6BH9 - chains A and G of the 3 polymer chains in the assembly; structure by X-ray diffraction, 1.94 A resolution.

[Chain A]
Protein: Caspase-3
Source organism: Homo sapiens
Notes: EC 3.4.22.56
Reference sequence: P42574 (CASP3_HUMAN); residue numbers follow UniProt; this construct covers 1-175
Sequence (175 residues; each row starts with the number of its first residue):
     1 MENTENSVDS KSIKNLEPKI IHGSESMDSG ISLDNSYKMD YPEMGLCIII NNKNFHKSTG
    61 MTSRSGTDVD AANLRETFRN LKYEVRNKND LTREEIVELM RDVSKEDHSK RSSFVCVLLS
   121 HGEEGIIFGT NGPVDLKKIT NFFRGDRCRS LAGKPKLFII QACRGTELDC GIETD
Not modelled in the structure: 1-28, 175
Construct notes: engineered mutation A152 (Thr in P42574)
Ion coordination: Na+ site 1: T67, D70; Na+ site 2: Q161 (shared with 1 residue of chain C)
UniProt features mapped onto this chain:
  - active site: H121, C163
  - modified residue: M1 (N-acetylmethionine), K11 (N6-acetyllysine), S26 (Phosphoserine), C163 (S-nitrosocysteine)
  - mutagenesis: D9 (D9A: In P3-D3A mutant; abolished cleavage and activation, leading to prevent thiol protease activity; when associated with A-28 and A-175), D28 (D28A: In P3-D3A mutant; abolished cleavage and activation, leading to prevent thiol protease activity; when associated with A-9 and A-175), D175 (D175A: In P3-D3A mutant; abolished cleavage and activation, leading to prevent thiol protease activity; when associated with A-9 and A-28)
What the authors report for this chain:
  - mutagenesis - T152A: unchanged catalytic activity
  - conformationally variable residues (order/disorder transition, side-chain flip): R149, A152, E173
  - post-translational modification sites: S150, T174 (citing earlier work)
  - allosteric site: S150 (citing earlier work)
  - catalytic residues: H121, C163 (citing earlier work)

[Chain G]
Protein: Ac-Asp-Glu-Val-Asp-CMK
Sequence (6 residues; each row starts with the number of its first residue):
     1 XDEVDX
Modified positions: ACE (acetyl group) at position 1; 0QE (chloromethane) at position 6

[Chain A / chain G interface]
Pairs across the interface (8):
  R64(A) - D5(G)  salt bridge
  S120(A) - D5(G)
  H121(A) - D5(G)  hydrogen bond (side chain-backbone)
  H121(A) - 0QE_6(G)
  G122(A) - D5(G)  hydrogen bond (backbone-backbone)
  Q161(A) - D5(G)  hydrogen bond
  C163(A) - D5(G)  hydrogen bond (side chain-backbone)
  C163(A) - 0QE_6(G)
Interface residues without a listed pair, chain A (9 interface residues in all): S63, S65, A162
Interface residues without a listed pair, chain G (4 interface residues in all): E3, V4

[In short]
9 residues of chain A face 4 of chain G across their interface; the contacts include 4 hydrogen bonds and 1
salt bridge. Polar pairs include R64(A)-D5(G), H121(A)-D5(G) and Q161(A)-D5(G). The paper reports catalytic
residues H121(A) and C163(A); T152A of chain A leaves catalytic activity unchanged.
Here chain A is Caspase-3 (Homo sapiens) and chain G is Ac-Asp-Glu-Val-Asp-CMK. Entry 6BH9 (Caspase-3 Mutant -
T152A) was determined by X-ray diffraction together with 6BDV, 6BFJ, 6BFK, 6BFL, 6BFO, 6BG0 and 7 further
entries from the same study.
